PDB entry 3EQV | X-ray diffraction, 2.40 A resolution | chain A

# Chain A
Name: Penicillin-binding protein 2
Organism: Neisseria gonorrhoeae
Notes: EC 3.4.16.4
UniProtKB: P08149 (PBP2_NEIGO); numbering as in UniProt (aligned over 44-581)
Chain sequence (542 residues; numbered 40 to 581; the number before each row is that of its first residue):
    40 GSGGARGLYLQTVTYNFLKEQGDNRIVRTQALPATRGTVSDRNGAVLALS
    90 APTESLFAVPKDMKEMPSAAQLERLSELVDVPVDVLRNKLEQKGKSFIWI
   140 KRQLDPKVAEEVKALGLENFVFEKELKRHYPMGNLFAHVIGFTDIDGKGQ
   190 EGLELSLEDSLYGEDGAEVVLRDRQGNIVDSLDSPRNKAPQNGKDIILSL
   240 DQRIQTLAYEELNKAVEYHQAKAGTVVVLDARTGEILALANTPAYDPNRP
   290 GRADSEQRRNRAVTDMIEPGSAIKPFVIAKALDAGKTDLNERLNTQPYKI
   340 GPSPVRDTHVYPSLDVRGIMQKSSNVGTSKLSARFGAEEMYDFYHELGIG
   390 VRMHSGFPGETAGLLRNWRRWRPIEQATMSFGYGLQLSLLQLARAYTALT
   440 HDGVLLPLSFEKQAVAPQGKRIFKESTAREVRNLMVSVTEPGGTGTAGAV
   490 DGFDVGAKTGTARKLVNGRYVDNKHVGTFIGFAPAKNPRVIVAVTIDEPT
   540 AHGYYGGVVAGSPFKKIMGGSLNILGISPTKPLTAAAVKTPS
Disordered / not traced: 40-52, 94-163, 504-511, 574-581
Construct notes: expression tag (40-43); engineered mutation Leu504 (Phe in P08149), Val510 (Ala in P08149), Gly516 (Ala in P08149), Ser551 (Pro in P08149)
Modified positions: Ser465 (phosphoserine; SEP)
UniProt features mapped onto this chain:
  - active site: Ser310 (Acyl-ester intermediate)
  - natural variant: Asp346 (D346DD: In strain: CDC84-060418, CDC77-124615 and 1 more), Gly516 (A516G: In strain: CDC84-060418, CDC77-124615 and 1 more; this construct carries the variant), His541 (H541N: In strain: FA19 and CDC84-060418), Ser551 (P551S: In strain: CDC77-124615; this construct carries the variant), Pro552 (P552V: In strain: CDC84-060418), Lys555 to Ile556 (sequence variant, change not given here; In strain: CDC84-060418), Ile566 (I566V: In strain: CDC84-060418), Ala574 (A574NV: In strain: CDC84-060418)
From the paper describing this entry:
  - post-translational modification sites: Ser465
  - conformationally variable residues (order/disorder transition): Arg502, Lys503, Asn512

# Summary
Curated annotation (UniProt) lists active-site residue Ser310. From the paper: a modification site at Ser465;
conformational variability at Arg502, Lys503 and Asn512.
Chain A is Penicillin-binding protein 2 (Neisseria gonorrhoeae); the structure, Crystal structure of
penicillin-binding protein 2 from Neisseria gonorrhoeae containing four mutations associated with penicillin
resistance, was determined by X-ray diffraction (same publication as 3EQU).
